6PA0 - chains A and B of the 3 polymer chains in the assembly; structure by X-ray diffraction, 2.05 A resolution.

== Chain A ==
Molecule: Antibody HEAVY fragment
Source organism: Mus musculus
Notes: antibody fragment or engineered binder
Sequence (219 residues; numbered 1 to 219; the number before each row is that of its first residue):
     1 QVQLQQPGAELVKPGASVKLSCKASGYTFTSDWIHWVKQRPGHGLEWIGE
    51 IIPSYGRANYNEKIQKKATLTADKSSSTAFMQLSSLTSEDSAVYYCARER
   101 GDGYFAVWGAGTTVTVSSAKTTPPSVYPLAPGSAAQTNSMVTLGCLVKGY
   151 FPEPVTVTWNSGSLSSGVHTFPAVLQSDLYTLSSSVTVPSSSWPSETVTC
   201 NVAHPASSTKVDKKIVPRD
Cystine bridges: C22-C96

== Chain B ==
Molecule: Antibody LIGHT fragment
Source organism: Mus musculus
Notes: antibody fragment or engineered binder
Sequence (212 residues; each row starts with the number of its first residue):
     1 DILLTQSPAILSVSPGERVSFSCRASQSIGTDIHWYQQRTNGSPRLLIKY
    51 ASESISGIPSRFSGSGSGTDFTLSINSVESEDIANYYCQQSNRWPFTFGS
   101 GTKLEIKRADAAPTVSIFPPSSEQLTSGGASVVCFLNNFYPKDINVKWKI
   151 DGSERQNGVLNSWTDQDSKDSTYSMSSTLTLTKDEYERHNSYTCEATHKT
   201 STSPIVKSFNRN
Cystine bridges: C23-C88, C134-C194

== How chain A and chain B interact ==
Pairs across the interface - 77 pairs, chain A then chain B:
  H35(A) - F96(B)
  Q39(A) - Q38(B)  hydrogen bond
  Q39(A) - Y87(B)
  H43(A) - Y87(B)
  G44(A) - Y87(B)
  L45(A) - Y87(B)  hydrophobic
  L45(A) - F98(B)
  W47(A) - W94(B)  hydrophobic
  W47(A) - P95(B)  hydrophobic
  E50(A) - W94(B)  hydrogen bond
  N59(A) - W94(B)
  Y60(A) - W94(B)
  Y95(A) - Q38(B)  hydrogen bond
  Y95(A) - G42(B)  hydrogen bond (side chain-backbone)
  Y95(A) - S43(B)
  Y95(A) - P44(B)
  E99(A) - F96(B)
  D102(A) - Y50(B)  hydrogen bond (backbone-side chain)
  G103(A) - H34(B)
  G103(A) - Q89(B)  hydrogen bond (backbone-side chain)
  G103(A) - S91(B)
  G103(A) - F96(B)
  Y104(A) - H34(B)
  Y104(A) - Y36(B)
  Y104(A) - L46(B)  hydrophobic
  Y104(A) - K49(B)  hydrogen bond
  Y104(A) - Y50(B)  hydrophobic
  F105(A) - Y36(B)  hydrogen bond (backbone-side chain)
  F105(A) - L46(B)
  F105(A) - Q89(B)
  F105(A) - F98(B)  hydrophobic
  W108(A) - Y36(B)
  W108(A) - P44(B)
  W108(A) - F98(B)  hydrophobic
  G109(A) - S43(B)  hydrogen bond (backbone-side chain)
  A110(A) - S43(B)
  Y127(A) - S121(B)
  Y127(A) - E123(B)
  Y127(A) - Q124(B)
  Y127(A) - S127(B)
  P128(A) - S121(B)
  P128(A) - E123(B)
  L129(A) - F118(B)
  L129(A) - V133(B)  hydrophobic
  L129(A) - F135(B)  hydrophobic
  A130(A) - F118(B)
  A130(A) - P119(B)
  P131(A) - F118(B)
  T142(A) - S116(B)
  T142(A) - F118(B)
  L146(A) - S131(B)
  K148(A) - Q124(B)
  K148(A) - S131(B)
  S165(A) - K169(B)  hydrogen bond (backbone-side chain)
  G167(A) - K169(B)
  V168(A) - K169(B)  hydrogen bond (backbone-side chain)
  H169(A) - N137(B)
  H169(A) - N138(B)  hydrogen bond
  H169(A) - D167(B)  salt bridge
  H169(A) - S174(B)  hydrogen bond
  F171(A) - F135(B)  hydrophobic
  F171(A) - N137(B)
  F171(A) - S162(B)
  F171(A) - T164(B)
  F171(A) - S174(B)
  F171(A) - M175(B)
  F171(A) - S176(B)
  P172(A) - S162(B)  hydrogen bond (backbone-side chain)
  P172(A) - W163(B)
  V174(A) - L160(B)  hydrophobic
  V174(A) - N161(B)
  Q176(A) - L160(B)
  S183(A) - F135(B)
  S184(A) - F135(B)
  S185(A) - F135(B)
  S185(A) - N137(B)  hydrogen bond
  R218(A) - P120(B)  hydrogen bond (side chain-backbone)
Also at the interface, not in a pair above, chain A (47 interface residues in all): V37, E62, A106, G132, L143, G144, S166, T170, K213
Also at the interface, not in a pair above, chain B (40 interface residues in all): T180

== In short ==
Chain A and chain B form an interface of 47 and 40 residues respectively, with 16 hydrogen bonds and 1 salt
bridge. Polar contacts include H169(A)-D167(B), Q39(A)-Q38(B) and E50(A)-W94(B).
Chain A is Antibody HEAVY fragment and chain B is Antibody LIGHT fragment, both from Mus musculus; the
structure, Structure of the G77A mutant in Sodium Chloride, was determined by X-ray diffraction together with
6NFU and 6NFV from the same study.
